Entry 7CJB (X-ray diffraction, 2.80 A resolution); this record covers chains B and C of the 4 polymer chains in the assembly.

Chain B:
Name: Elongin-B
Source organism: Homo sapiens
UniProt: Q15370 (ELOB_HUMAN); numbering as in UniProt (aligned over 1-118)
Sequence (122 residues; row label = number of the first residue in the row; numbers below 1 keep their minus sign (Gly-3 is residue -3)):
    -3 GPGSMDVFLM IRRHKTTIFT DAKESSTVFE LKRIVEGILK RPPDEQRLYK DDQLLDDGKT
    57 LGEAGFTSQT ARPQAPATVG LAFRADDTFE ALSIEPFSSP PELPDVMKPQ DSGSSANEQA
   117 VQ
Unresolved in the structure: -3 to -1, 106-118
Sequence notes: expression tag (-3 to 0); conflict Ala60 (Cys in Q15370), Ser89 (Cys in Q15370)
UniProt features mapped onto this chain:
  - modified residue: Met1 (N-acetylmethionine), Thr84 (Phosphothreonine), Ser108 (Phosphoserine), Ser111 (Phosphoserine)

Chain C:
Name: Elongin-C
Source organism: Homo sapiens
Sequence (100 residues; numbered 13 to 112; the number before each row is that of its first residue):
    13 GPGSMYVKLI SSDGHEFIVK REHALTSGTI KAMLSGPGQF AENETNEVNF REIPSHVLSK
    73 VCMYFTYKVR YTNSSTEIPE FPIAPEIALE LLMAANFLDC
Unresolved in the structure: 13-14, 48-55

Chain B / chain C interface:
Contacting residue pairs (54; chain B residue first):
  Phe4(B) - Thr78(C)
  Phe4(B) - Arg82(C)
  Met6(B) - Met75(C)  hydrophobic
  Arg8(B) - His27(C)
  Lys11(B) - Asp25(C)  hydrogen bond (side chain-backbone)
  Lys11(B) - Gly26(C)
  Lys11(B) - His27(C)
  Lys11(B) - Glu28(C)  hydrogen bond (backbone-backbone)
  Thr12(B) - Glu28(C)  hydrogen bond
  Thr13(B) - Glu28(C)  hydrogen bond (backbone-backbone)
  Thr13(B) - Phe29(C)
  Thr13(B) - Ile30(C)  hydrogen bond (backbone-backbone)
  Ile14(B) - Ile30(C)
  Phe15(B) - Tyr18(C)
  Phe15(B) - Phe29(C)  hydrophobic
  Phe15(B) - Ile30(C)  hydrogen bond (backbone-backbone)
  Phe15(B) - Val31(C)  hydrophobic
  Phe15(B) - Ser71(C)
  Phe15(B) - Cys74(C)  hydrophobic
  Phe15(B) - Met75(C)  hydrophobic
  Thr16(B) - Tyr18(C)  hydrogen bond
  Asp17(B) - Lys32(C)  salt bridge
  Ile34(B) - Tyr18(C)
  Ile34(B) - Ile30(C)  hydrophobic
  Pro69(B) - Met75(C)
  Pro69(B) - Thr78(C)
  Pro69(B) - Tyr79(C)  hydrophobic
  Pro69(B) - Tyr83(C)  hydrophobic
  Gln70(B) - Lys72(C)
  Gln70(B) - Met75(C)
  Gln70(B) - Tyr79(C)
  Gln70(B) - Pro91(C)
  Gln70(B) - Phe93(C)
  Gln70(B) - Pro94(C)
  Pro72(B) - Met75(C)
  Glu91(B) - His27(C)
  Pro92(B) - His27(C)  hydrogen bond (backbone-side chain)
  Phe93(B) - His27(C)
  Phe93(B) - Phe29(C)  hydrophobic
  Phe93(B) - Ser67(C)
  Phe93(B) - Ser71(C)
  Ser94(B) - Asp25(C)
  Ser94(B) - Pro66(C)
  Ser94(B) - Ser67(C)  hydrogen bond (backbone-side chain)
  Ser94(B) - His68(C)  hydrogen bond
  Ser95(B) - His68(C)
  Pro96(B) - His68(C)
  Pro96(B) - Glu98(C)
  Pro96(B) - Glu102(C)
  Pro97(B) - Glu102(C)
  Leu99(B) - Pro97(C)
  Leu99(B) - Glu98(C)
  Met103(B) - Pro97(C)
  Met103(B) - Leu101(C)  hydrophobic
Other interface residues (no listed pair), chain B (26 interface residues in all): His10, Leu35, Pro100
Other interface residues (no listed pair), chain C (30 interface residues in all): Glu92, Ile99, Ala100

Overview:
The interface between chain B and chain C involves 26 residues on one side and 30 on the other; the contacts
include 10 hydrogen bonds and 1 salt bridge. Polar pairs include Asp17(B)-Lys32(C), Lys11(B)-Asp25(C) and
Thr12(B)-Glu28(C).
Chain B is Elongin-B and chain C is Elongin-C, both from Homo sapiens; the structure, VHL recognizes
hydroxyproline in RIPK1, was determined by X-ray diffraction.
